5NWI - chains A and P; structure by X-ray diffraction, 2.35 A resolution.

Chain A:
Name: 14-3-3 c-1 protein
Organism: Nicotiana tabacum
UniProtKB: Q5KTN5 (Q5KTN5_TOBAC); residues 1-260 here = UniProt positions 1-260
Sequence (262 residues; row label = number of the first residue in the row; numbers below 1 keep their minus sign (Pro-1 is residue -1)):
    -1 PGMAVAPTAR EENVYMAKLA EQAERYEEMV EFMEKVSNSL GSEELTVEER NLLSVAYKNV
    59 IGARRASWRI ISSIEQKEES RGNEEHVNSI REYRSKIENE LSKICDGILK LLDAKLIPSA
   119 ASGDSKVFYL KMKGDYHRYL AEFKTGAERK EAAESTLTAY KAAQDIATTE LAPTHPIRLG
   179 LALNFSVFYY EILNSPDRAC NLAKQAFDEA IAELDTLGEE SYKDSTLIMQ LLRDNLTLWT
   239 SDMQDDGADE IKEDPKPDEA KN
Not modelled in the structure: -1 to 3, 244-260
Differences from the reference sequence: expression tag (-1 to 0)

Chain P:
Name: Potassium channel KAT1
UniProtKB: Q39128 (KAT1_ARATH); residues 673-677 here = UniProt positions 673-677
Sequence (5 residues; numbered 673 to 677; the number before each row is that of its first residue):
   673 YFSSN
Modified positions: Ser676 (phosphoserine; SEP)
What the authors report for this chain:
  - post-translational modification sites: Ser676

Chain A / chain P interface:
Pairs across the interface (20; chain A residue first):
  Lys56(A) - Ser676(P)
  Arg63(A) - Ser676(P)
  Arg67(A) - Tyr673(P)
  Lys129(A) - Asn677(P)  hydrogen bond (side chain-backbone)
  Arg136(A) - Ser676(P)
  Tyr137(A) - Ser676(P)
  Gly178(A) - Asn677(P)
  Leu181(A) - Ser675(P)
  Leu181(A) - Ser676(P)
  Leu181(A) - Asn677(P)
  Asn182(A) - Ser676(P)
  Asn182(A) - Asn677(P)  hydrogen bond (side chain-backbone)
  Val185(A) - Ser675(P)
  Tyr188(A) - Phe674(P)  hydrophobic
  Ile226(A) - Asn677(P)
  Leu229(A) - Ser675(P)
  Asn233(A) - Phe674(P)
  Asn233(A) - Ser675(P)  hydrogen bond (side chain-backbone)
  Leu236(A) - Phe674(P)  hydrophobic
  Trp237(A) - Phe674(P)
Also at the interface, not in a pair above, chain A (18 interface residues in all): Glu140, Pro174
The authors on this interface:
  - pairs named by the authors: Arg63(A)-Ser676(P), Arg136(A)-Ser676(P), Tyr137(A)-Ser676(P) (hydrogen bond)

Overview:
18 residues of chain A face 5 of chain P across their interface; the contacts include 3 hydrogen bonds. Polar
pairs include Lys129(A)-Asn677(P), Asn182(A)-Asn677(P) and Asn233(A)-Ser675(P). The paper describes contacts
between Arg63(A) and Ser676(P) and Arg136(A) and Ser676(P); a hydrogen bond between Tyr137(A) and Ser676(P).
The paper reports a modification site at Ser676(P).
Chain A is 14-3-3 c-1 protein (Nicotiana tabacum) and chain P is Potassium channel KAT1; the structure,
14-3-3c in complex with CPP, was determined by X-ray diffraction (same publication as 5NWJ and 5NWK).
